PDB entry 7UWE | electron microscopy, 2.90 A resolution | chains I and J of the 9 polymer chains in the assembly

[Chain I]
Molecule: DNA-directed RNA polymerase subunit beta
Source organism: Escherichia coli
Notes: EC 2.7.7.6
UniProt: P0A8V4 (RPOB_ECO57); numbering as in UniProt (aligned over 1-1342)
Chain sequence (1342 residues; numbered 1 to 1342; the number before each row is that of its first residue):
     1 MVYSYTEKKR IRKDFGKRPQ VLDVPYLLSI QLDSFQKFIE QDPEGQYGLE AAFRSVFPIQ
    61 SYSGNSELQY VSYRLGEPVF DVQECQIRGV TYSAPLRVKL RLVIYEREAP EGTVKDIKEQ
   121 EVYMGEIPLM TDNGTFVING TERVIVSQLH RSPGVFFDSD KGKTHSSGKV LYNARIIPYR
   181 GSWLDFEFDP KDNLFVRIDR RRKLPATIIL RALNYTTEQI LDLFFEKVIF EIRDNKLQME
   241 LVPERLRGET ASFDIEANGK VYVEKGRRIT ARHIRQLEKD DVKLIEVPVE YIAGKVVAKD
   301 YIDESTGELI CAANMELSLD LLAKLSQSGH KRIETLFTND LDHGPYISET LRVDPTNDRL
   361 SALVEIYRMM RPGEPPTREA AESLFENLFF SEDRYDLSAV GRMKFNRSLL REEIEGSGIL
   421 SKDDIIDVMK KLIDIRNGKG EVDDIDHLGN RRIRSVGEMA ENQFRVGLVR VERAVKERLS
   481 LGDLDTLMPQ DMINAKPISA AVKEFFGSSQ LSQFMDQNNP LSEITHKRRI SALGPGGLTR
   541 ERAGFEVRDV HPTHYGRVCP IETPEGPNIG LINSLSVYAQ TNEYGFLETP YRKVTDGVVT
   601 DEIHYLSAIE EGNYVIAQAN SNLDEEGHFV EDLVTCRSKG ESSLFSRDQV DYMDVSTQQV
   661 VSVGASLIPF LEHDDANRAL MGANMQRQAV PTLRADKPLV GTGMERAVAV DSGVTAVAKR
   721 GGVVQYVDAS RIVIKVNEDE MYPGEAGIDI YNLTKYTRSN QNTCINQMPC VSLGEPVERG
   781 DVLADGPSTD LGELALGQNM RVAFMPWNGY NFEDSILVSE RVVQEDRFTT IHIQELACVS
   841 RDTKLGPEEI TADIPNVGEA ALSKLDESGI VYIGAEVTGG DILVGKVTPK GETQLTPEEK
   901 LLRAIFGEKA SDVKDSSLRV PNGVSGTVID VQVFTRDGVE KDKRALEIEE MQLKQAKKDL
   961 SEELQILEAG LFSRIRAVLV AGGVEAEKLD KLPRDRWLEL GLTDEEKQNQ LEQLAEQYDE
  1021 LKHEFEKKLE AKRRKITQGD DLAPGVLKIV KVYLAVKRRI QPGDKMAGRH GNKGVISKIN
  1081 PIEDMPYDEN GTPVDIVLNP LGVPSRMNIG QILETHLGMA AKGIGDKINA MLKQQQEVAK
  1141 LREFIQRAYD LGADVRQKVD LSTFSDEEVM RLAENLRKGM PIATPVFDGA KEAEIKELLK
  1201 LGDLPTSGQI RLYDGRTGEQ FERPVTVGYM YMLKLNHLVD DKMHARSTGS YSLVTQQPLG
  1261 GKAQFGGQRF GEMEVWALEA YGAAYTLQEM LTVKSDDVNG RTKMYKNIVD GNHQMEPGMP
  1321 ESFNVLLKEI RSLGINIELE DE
Disordered / not traced: 1, 891-912

[Chain J]
Molecule: DNA-directed RNA polymerase subunit beta'
Source organism: Escherichia coli
Notes: EC 2.7.7.6
UniProt: P0A8T7 (RPOC_ECOLI); residues 1-1407 here = UniProt positions 1-1407
Chain sequence (1407 residues; each row starts with the number of its first residue):
     1 MKDLLKFLKA QTKTEEFDAI KIALASPDMI RSWSFGEVKK PETINYRTFK PERDGLFCAR
    61 IFGPVKDYEC LCGKYKRLKH RGVICEKCGV EVTQTKVRRE RMGHIELASP TAHIWFLKSL
   121 PSRIGLLLDM PLRDIERVLY FESYVVIEGG MTNLERQQIL TEEQYLDALE EFGDEFDAKM
   181 GAEAIQALLK SMDLEQECEQ LREELNETNS ETKRKKLTKR IKLLEAFVQS GNKPEWMILT
   241 VLPVLPPDLR PLVPLDGGRF ATSDLNDLYR RVINRNNRLK RLLDLAAPDI IVRNEKRMLQ
   301 EAVDALLDNG RRGRAITGSN KRPLKSLADM IKGKQGRFRQ NLLGKRVDYS GRSVITVGPY
   361 LRLHQCGLPK KMALELFKPF IYGKLELRGL ATTIKAAKKM VEREEAVVWD ILDEVIREHP
   421 VLLNRAPTLH RLGIQAFEPV LIEGKAIQLH PLVCAAYNAD FDGDQMAVHV PLTLEAQLEA
   481 RALMMSTNNI LSPANGEPII VPSQDVVLGL YYMTRDCVNA KGEGMVLTGP KEAERLYRSG
   541 LASLHARVKV RITEYEKDAN GELVAKTSLK DTTVGRAILW MIVPKGLPYS IVNQALGKKA
   601 ISKMLNTCYR ILGLKPTVIF ADQIMYTGFA YAARSGASVG IDDMVIPEKK HEIISEAEAE
   661 VAEIQEQFQS GLVTAGERYN KVIDIWAAAN DRVSKAMMDN LQTETVINRD GQEEKQVSFN
   721 SIYMMADSGA RGSAAQIRQL AGMRGLMAKP DGSIIETPIT ANFREGLNVL QYFISTHGAR
   781 KGLADTALKT ANSGYLTRRL VDVAQDLVVT EDDCGTHEGI MMTPVIEGGD VKEPLRDRVL
   841 GRVTAEDVLK PGTADILVPR NTLLHEQWCD LLEENSVDAV KVRSVVSCDT DFGVCAHCYG
   901 RDLARGHIIN KGEAIGVIAA QSIGEPGTQL TMRTFHIGGA ASRAAAESSI QVKNKGSIKL
   961 SNVKSVVNSS GKLVITSRNT ELKLIDEFGR TKESYKVPYG AVLAKGDGEQ VAGGETVANW
  1021 DPHTMPVITE VSGFVRFTDM IDGQTITRQT DELTGLSSLV VLDSAERTAG GKDLRPALKI
  1081 VDAQGNDVLI PGTDMPAQYF LPGKAIVQLE DGVQISSGDT LARIPQESGG TKDITGGLPR
  1141 VADLFEARRP KEPAILAEIS GIVSFGKETK GKRRLVITPV DGSDPYEEMI PKWRQLNVFE
  1201 GERVERGDVI SDGPEAPHDI LRLRGVHAVT RYIVNEVQDV YRLQGVKIND KHIEVIVRQM
  1261 LRKATIVNAG SSDFLEGEQV EYSRVKIANR ELEANGKVGA TYSRDLLGIT KASLATESFI
  1321 SAASFQETTR VLTEAAVAGK RDELRGLKEN VIVGRLIPAG TGYAYHQDRM RRRAAGEAPA
  1381 APQVTAEDAS ASLAELLNAG LGGSDNE
Disordered / not traced: 1-15, 934-947, 1052-1056, 1127-1135, 1374-1407
Ion coordination: Zn2+ site 1: Cys70, Cys72, Gly73, Lys74; Mg2+: Asp460, Asp462, Asp464 (shared with 1 residue of chain R); Zn2+ site 2: Cys814, Cys888, Cys895, Cys898

[Chain I / chain J interface]
Contacting residue pairs (275; chain I residue first):
  Lys163(I) with Lys1151(J)
  Ser166(I) with Lys1151(J)
  Phe545(I) with Ala784(J); Asp785(J); Leu788(J), hydrophobic; Arg933(J)
  Arg548(I) with Arg780(J)
  Asp549(I) with Arg933(J), salt bridge
  Val550(I) with Pro750(J); His777(J); Arg780(J)
  Tyr555(I) with Val769(J); Phe773(J)
  Pro560(I) with Phe773(J), hydrophobic; Thr776(J); Arg780(J), hydrogen bond (backbone-side chain)
  Ile561(I) with Thr776(J)
  Thr563(I) with Arg780(J)
  Gly566(I) with Ala787(J)
  Ile569(I) with Leu783(J), hydrophobic
  Gln618(I) with Asn768(J); Leu770(J)
  Asn620(I) with Asn768(J); Val769(J)
  Thr635(I) with Leu770(J)
  Gly640(I) with Lys749(J)
  Glu641(I) with Lys749(J), salt bridge
  Ser642(I) with Leu770(J)
  Val660(I) with Phe773(J), hydrophobic
  Leu671(I) with Tyr772(J), hydrogen bond (backbone-side chain)
  Glu672(I) with Phe763(J); Leu767(J)
  His673(I) with Phe763(J), hydrogen bond (side chain-backbone); Arg764(J); Glu765(J)
  Asp674(I) with Phe763(J); Tyr772(J), hydrogen bond (backbone-side chain)
  Asp675(I) with Tyr772(J)
  Ala676(I) with Ala779(J), hydrophobic
  Asn677(I) with Ala779(J); Leu783(J)
  Phe804(I) with Ser638(J), hydrogen bond (backbone-side chain)
  Pro806(I) with Ala633(J)
  Asn808(I) with Pro359(J); Phe629(J); Ala633(J)
  Gly809(I) with Val357(J); Pro359(J); Phe629(J)
  Tyr810(I) with Pro359(J)
  Phe812(I) with Gln504(J), hydrogen bond (backbone-side chain); Asp505(J); Phe629(J), hydrophobic
  Glu813(I) with Asp460(J); Phe461(J); Gln504(J)
  Asp814(I) with Asp460(J); Phe461(J); Asp462(J)
  Ser815(I) with Val357(J)
  Arg841(I) with Asp256(J), hydrogen bond (side chain-backbone); Gly257(J)
  Lys844(I) with Arg47(J); Phe49(J)
  Gln1061(I) with Lys445(J)
  Pro1062(I) with Ala446(J)
  Lys1065(I) with Asp462(J)
  Val1075(I) with Phe461(J); Asp462(J); Gly463(J)
  Ser1077(I) with Thr356(J)
  Asn1099(I) with Gln504(J)
  Pro1100(I) with Ala637(J); Ser638(J); Val639(J), hydrophobic; Met725(J), hydrophobic
  Leu1101(I) with Gln504(J); Asp505(J); Leu508(J), hydrophobic; Arg731(J)
  Val1103(I) with Val639(J), hydrophobic
  Pro1104(I) with Met725(J), hydrophobic; Arg731(J)
  Ser1105(I) with Arg731(J), hydrogen bond
  Arg1106(I) with Arg731(J)
  Ile1109(I) with Met644(J), hydrophobic
  Leu1113(I) with Ile641(J), hydrophobic
  His1116(I) with Ile641(J)
  Phe1187(I) with Val769(J), hydrophobic
  Glu1192(I) with Arg764(J), salt bridge
  Lys1196(I) with Asp642(J), salt bridge
  Ser1207(I) with Asp642(J)
  Gln1209(I) with Gly640(J)
  Thr1217(I) with Arg634(J)
  Glu1219(I) with Arg538(J), salt bridge; Arg634(J), salt bridge
  Phe1221(I) with Ala633(J); Arg634(J)
  Glu1222(I) with Tyr512(J), hydrogen bond; Ser635(J); Gly636(J)
  Arg1223(I) with Tyr512(J); Gly636(J); Ala637(J); Phe719(J); Ser721(J), hydrogen bond; Met724(J), hydrogen bond
  Val1225(I) with Gly636(J); Ser638(J)
  Thr1226(I) with Ser638(J), hydrogen bond (backbone-side chain); Val639(J), hydrogen bond (side chain-backbone); Gly640(J)
  Val1239(I) with Lys445(J)
  Asp1240(I) with Lys445(J)
  Lys1242(I) with Arg352(J); Val354(J); Gln465(J), hydrogen bond
  Met1243(I) with Arg352(J); Ser353(J); Met372(J), hydrophobic; Lys445(J)
  His1244(I) with Gly351(J); Arg352(J), hydrogen bond (backbone-backbone)
  Ala1245(I) with Ser350(J); Glu375(J)
  Arg1246(I) with Asp348(J), salt bridge; Tyr349(J), hydrogen bond (backbone-backbone); Ser350(J), hydrogen bond (backbone-backbone); Glu375(J); Leu376(J)
  Ser1247(I) with Asp348(J); Tyr349(J); Glu375(J), hydrogen bond (backbone-side chain); Lys378(J)
  Thr1248(I) with Asp348(J)
  Tyr1251(I) with Asp348(J)
  Leu1253(I) with Arg99(J), hydrogen bond (backbone-side chain)
  Val1254(I) with Arg99(J); Leu249(J); Pro251(J); Arg337(J)
  Thr1255(I) with Arg337(J)
  Gln1257(I) with Asn341(J), hydrogen bond (side chain-backbone); Lys345(J)
  Pro1258(I) with Arg346(J); Asp348(J)
  Leu1259(I) with Arg346(J)
  Gly1260(I) with Arg346(J)
  Gly1267(I) with Arg346(J), hydrogen bond (backbone-side chain); Val347(J); Ser350(J)
  Gln1268(I) with Arg346(J); Val347(J), hydrogen bond (backbone-backbone); Ser350(J), hydrogen bond (backbone-side chain); Gly351(J); Arg352(J), hydrogen bond
  Arg1269(I) with Arg339(J); Gln340(J), hydrogen bond (side chain-backbone); Gly344(J), hydrogen bond (side chain-backbone); Lys345(J); Arg346(J)
  Phe1270(I) with Gly344(J); Lys345(J), hydrogen bond (backbone-backbone)
  Glu1272(I) with Arg339(J); Leu343(J); Arg798(J), salt bridge
  Met1273(I) with Thr428(J)
  Glu1274(I) with Asn424(J); Ala426(J); Thr428(J), hydrogen bond; Ile434(J)
  Val1275(I) with Leu343(J)
  Trp1276(I) with Arg798(J); Val801(J); Asp802(J); Val917(J); Gln921(J)
  Ala1277(I) with Gln921(J)
  Leu1278(I) with Met484(J), hydrophobic
  Glu1279(I) with Val1351(J)
  Ala1280(I) with Arg431(J); Ile918(J); Gln921(J)
  Tyr1281(I) with Arg431(J); Ile434(J); Leu483(J); Asn489(J)
  Gly1282(I) with Leu483(J); Gly1360(J); Thr1361(J), hydrogen bond (backbone-backbone)
  Ala1283(I) with Glu479(J); Leu483(J); Ile1357(J)
  Ala1284(I) with Glu479(J); Leu1356(J); Gly1362(J)
  Tyr1285(I) with Glu475(J); Glu479(J), hydrogen bond (backbone-side chain); Thr1361(J)
  Thr1286(I) with Ala476(J); Glu479(J), hydrogen bond
  Gln1288(I) with Leu1356(J)
  Glu1289(I) with Pro471(J); Leu472(J), hydrogen bond (side chain-backbone); Thr473(J), hydrogen bond (side chain-backbone); Ala476(J)
  Met1290(I) with Val347(J); His469(J)
  Leu1291(I) with Lys345(J), hydrogen bond (backbone-side chain); Val1351(J); Gly1354(J)
  Thr1292(I) with Gly1354(J)
  Lys1294(I) with Asp348(J), hydrogen bond (backbone-backbone); Val470(J), hydrogen bond (side chain-backbone); Leu472(J)
  Ser1295(I) with Lys345(J); Arg346(J), hydrogen bond (side chain-backbone)
  Asp1296(I) with Lys345(J), salt bridge
  Met1304(I) with Leu472(J), hydrophobic; Thr473(J)
  Tyr1305(I) with Pro379(J), hydrophobic; Tyr382(J)
  Ile1308(I) with Pro379(J), hydrophobic
  Val1309(I) with Pro379(J), hydrophobic; Gly383(J)
  His1313(I) with Phe380(J); Leu472(J)
  Met1315(I) with Thr473(J)
  Met1319(I) with Phe17(J), hydrophobic; Val1353(J)
  Pro1320(I) with Lys345(J); Val1353(J)
  Glu1321(I) with Arg99(J), salt bridge
  Ser1322(I) with Asn341(J); Leu342(J)
  Phe1323(I) with Ile20(J), hydrophobic; Ile1352(J), hydrophobic
  Val1325(I) with Leu249(J), hydrophobic
  Leu1326(I) with Ile331(J), hydrophobic; Phe338(J), hydrophobic
  Lys1328(I) with Glu100(J), hydrogen bond (side chain-backbone); Leu249(J)
  Glu1329(I) with Met330(J); Ile331(J); Arg337(J), salt bridge
  Arg1331(I) with Trp33(J); Met102(J)
  Ser1332(I) with Met102(J); Val244(J); Leu245(J)
  Leu1333(I) with Trp115(J), hydrophobic; Leu307(J), hydrophobic; Leu327(J), hydrophobic
  Gly1334(I) with Leu24(J); His113(J)
  Ile1335(I) with Ile22(J), hydrophobic; Ala1336(J), hydrophobic
  Asn1336(I) with Ile22(J); Ala23(J), hydrogen bond (backbone-backbone); Leu24(J); Ala25(J); Met29(J); Trp33(J)
  Ile1337(I) with Ile20(J), hydrophobic; Lys21(J)
  Glu1338(I) with Ile20(J); Lys21(J), hydrogen bond (backbone-backbone); Trp33(J), hydrogen bond
  Leu1339(I) with Ile20(J), hydrophobic
  Glu1340(I) with Phe17(J); Ala19(J); Arg1341(J), salt bridge
  Asp1341(I) with Asp18(J)
  Glu1342(I) with Glu16(J); Asp18(J)
Other interface residues (no listed pair), chain I (157 interface residues in all): His551, Pro552, His554, Gly570, Ala619, Thr657, Ala679, Met805, Asn811, Gly1063, Lys1073, Ile1076, Met1107, Ile1112, Pro1224, Gly1249, Gln1256, Phe1265, Gly1271, Leu1287, Pro1317, Ile1330
Other interface residues (no listed pair), chain J (173 interface residues in all): Lys96, Phe116, Pro243, Pro246, Asp248, Val253, Tyr360, Lys371, Ile394, Leu422, Leu429, His430, Leu432, Pro451, Ala467, Leu474, Ser503, Ala630, Ala632, Asn720, Ala730, Gly732, Gln736, Gln739, Leu740, Gly766, Lys781, Ala914, Met932, Phe1319, Leu1347

[Overview]
Chain I and chain J form an interface of 157 and 173 residues respectively, with 41 hydrogen bonds and 12 salt
bridges. Polar pairs include Asp549(I)-Arg933(J), Glu641(I)-Lys749(J) and Glu1192(I)-Arg764(J). Asp460(J),
Asp462(J) and Asp464(J) coordinate Mg2+. Cys70(J), Cys72(J), Gly73(J) and Lys74(J) coordinate Zn2+ site 1.
Chain I is DNA-directed RNA polymerase subunit beta and chain J is DNA-directed RNA polymerase subunit beta',
both from Escherichia coli; the structure, CryoEM Structure of E. coli Transcription-Coupled Ribonucleotide
Excision Repair (TC-RER) complex, was determined by electron microscopy, deposited together with 7UWH.
